Entry 2P93 (X-ray diffraction, 1.90 A resolution); this record covers chains A and L.

== Chain A ==
Molecule: Factor Xa
From: Homo sapiens
Notes: EC 3.4.21.6
Reference sequence: P00742 (FA10_HUMAN); the construct lacks a stretch of the UniProt sequence and is renumbered around it, so the offset changes along the chain: 16-61 = UniProt 235-280; 62-124 = UniProt 282-344; 125-131 = UniProt 346-352; 132-147 = UniProt 355-370; 4 more segments
Sequence (234 residues; row label = number of the first residue in the row; note: 2 numbers in that range are skipped by the numbering (no residue carries them; nothing is unmodelled there); a row labelled like 131A-131B holds insertion residues (131A, then the next letters in order)):
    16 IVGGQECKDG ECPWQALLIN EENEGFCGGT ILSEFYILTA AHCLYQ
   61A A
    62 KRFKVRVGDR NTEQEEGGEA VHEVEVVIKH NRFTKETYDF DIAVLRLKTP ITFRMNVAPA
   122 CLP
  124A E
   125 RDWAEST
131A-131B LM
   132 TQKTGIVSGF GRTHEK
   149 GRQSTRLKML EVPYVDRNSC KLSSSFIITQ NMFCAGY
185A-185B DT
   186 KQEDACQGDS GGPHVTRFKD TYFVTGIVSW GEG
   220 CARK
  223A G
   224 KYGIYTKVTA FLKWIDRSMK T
Swiss-Prot annotation at these positions:
  - active site (Charge relay system): His57, Asp102, Ser195
Disulfide bonds: Cys22-Cys27, Cys42-Cys58, Cys168-Cys182, Cys191-Cys220
Small-molecule neighbours: 5-chloro-N- (ME1; 5-chloro-N-(2-(4-(2-oxopyridin-1(2h)-yl)benzamido)ethyl)thiophene-2-carboxamide): Lys96, Glu97, Thr98, Tyr99, Phe174, Asp189, Ala190, Cys191, Gln192, Ser195, Val213, Ser214, Trp215, Gly216, Gly218, Cys220, Gly226, Ile227, Tyr228

== Chain L ==
Molecule: Factor Xa
From: Homo sapiens
Notes: EC 3.4.21.6
Reference sequence: P00742 (FA10_HUMAN); residues 87-138 here correspond to UniProt positions 127-178 (UniProt number = residue number + 40)
Sequence (52 residues; each row starts with the number of its first residue):
    87 KLCSLDNGDC DQFCHEEQNS VVCSCARGYT LADNGKACIP TGPYPCGKQT LE
Disulfide bonds: Cys89-Cys100, Cys96-Cys109, Cys111-Cys124

== How chain A and chain L interact ==
Cross-chain cystine bridges: Cys122(A)-Cys132(L)
Contacting residue pairs - 43 pairs, chain A then chain L:
  Asp24(A) - Leu137(L)
  Gly25(A) - Gln135(L)
  Gly25(A) - Thr136(L)  hydrogen bond (backbone-backbone)
  Glu26(A) - Gln135(L)  hydrogen bond (backbone-side chain)
  Pro28(A) - Lys134(L)
  Trp29(A) - Gly133(L)
  Trp29(A) - Lys134(L)
  Trp29(A) - Gln135(L)
  Phe114(A) - Tyr130(L)  hydrophobic
  Arg115(A) - Tyr130(L)
  Arg115(A) - Thr136(L)
  Met116(A) - Tyr130(L)
  Met116(A) - Thr136(L)
  Met116(A) - Glu138(L)
  Asn117(A) - Thr136(L)  hydrogen bond (backbone-side chain)
  Pro120(A) - Tyr130(L)
  Pro120(A) - Cys132(L)
  Pro120(A) - Gly133(L)  hydrogen bond (backbone-backbone)
  Ala121(A) - Cys132(L)
  Ala121(A) - Gly133(L)
  Cys122(A) - Cys132(L)  disulfide
  Cys122(A) - Gly133(L)  hydrogen bond (side chain-backbone)
  Leu123(A) - Phe99(L)
  Pro124(A) - Phe99(L)  hydrophobic
  Glu124A(A) - Phe99(L)
  Glu124A(A) - His101(L)  salt bridge
  Glu124A(A) - Ser110(L)
  Trp127(A) - Asn93(L)  hydrogen bond
  Trp127(A) - Gln98(L)  hydrogen bond (side chain-backbone)
  Trp127(A) - Phe99(L)  hydrophobic
  Trp127(A) - Cys100(L)
  Phe203(A) - Asn93(L)
  Phe203(A) - Asp97(L)
  Lys204(A) - Cys96(L)
  Lys204(A) - Asp97(L)
  Lys204(A) - Lys134(L)
  Asp205(A) - Gly133(L)
  Asp205(A) - Lys134(L)  hydrogen bond (backbone-side chain)
  Thr206(A) - Gly133(L)
  Thr206(A) - Lys134(L)  hydrogen bond
  Tyr207(A) - Gly133(L)  hydrogen bond (backbone-backbone)
  Tyr207(A) - Gln135(L)
  Phe208(A) - Phe99(L)  hydrophobic
Other interface residues (no listed pair), chain A (26 interface residues in all): Val118, Ala119, Thr131, Asp239
Other interface residues (no listed pair), chain L (20 interface residues in all): Ala112, Arg113, Tyr115, Pro131

== Overview ==
Chain A and chain L form an interface of 26 and 20 residues respectively, with 1 disulfide bond, 10 hydrogen
bonds and 1 salt bridge. Polar contacts include Glu124A(A)-His101(L), Glu26(A)-Gln135(L) and
Asn117(A)-Thr136(L). Chain A binds 5-chloro-N-. UniProt lists 3 active-site residues on chain A.
Chain A is Factor Xa and chain L is Factor Xa, both from Homo sapiens; the structure, Factor xa in complex
with the inhibitor 5-chloro-N-(2-(4-(2-oxopyridin-1(2H)-yl)benzamido)ethyl)thiophene-2-carboxamide, was
determined by X-ray diffraction (same publication as 2P94 and 2P95).
